PDB entry 1O7Z | X-ray diffraction, 1.92 A resolution | chains A and B

Chain A (and B):
Name: Small inducible cytokine B10
Notes: chain B of this document is another copy of the same molecule, construct and numbering; everything in this record applies to it too
UniProt: P02778 (SZ10_HUMAN); residues 1-77 here correspond to UniProt positions 22-98 (UniProt number = residue number + 21)
Amino-acid sequence (77 residues; each row starts with the number of its first residue):
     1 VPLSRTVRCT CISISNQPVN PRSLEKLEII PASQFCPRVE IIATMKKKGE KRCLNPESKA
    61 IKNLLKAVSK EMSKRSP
Not modelled in the structure: 1-8, 70-77 (chain B: 1-8, 65-77)
Cystine bridges: Cys9-Cys36, Cys11-Cys53
Differences from the reference sequence: conflict Met72 (Arg93 in P02778)
UniProt features mapped onto this chain:
  - modified residue: Arg5 (Citrulline)
From the paper describing this entry:
  - self-association interface (contacts with another copy of this molecule); pairs are residue here / residue on that copy: Thr10-Lys51, Leu27, Ile29

How chain A and chain B interact:
Residue-residue contacts - 18 pairs, chain A then chain B:
  Leu24(A) - Pro31(B)
  Glu25(A) - Ile30(B)
  Glu25(A) - Pro31(B)
  Lys26(A) - Glu28(B)  salt bridge
  Lys26(A) - Ile29(B)
  Lys26(A) - Ile30(B)
  Leu27(A) - Leu27(B)
  Leu27(A) - Glu28(B)
  Leu27(A) - Ile29(B)  hydrogen bond (backbone-backbone)
  Glu28(A) - Lys26(B)  salt bridge
  Glu28(A) - Leu27(B)
  Ile29(A) - Lys26(B)
  Ile29(A) - Leu27(B)  hydrogen bond (backbone-backbone)
  Ile30(A) - Glu25(B)
  Pro31(A) - Leu24(B)  hydrophobic
  Pro31(A) - Glu25(B)
  Val68(A) - Ile29(B)  hydrophobic
  Val68(A) - Val39(B)  hydrophobic

In short:
The chain A/chain B interface involves 9 residues from each chain, with 2 hydrogen bonds and 2 salt bridges.
Among the polar pairs are Lys26(A)-Glu28(B) and Leu27(A)-Ile29(B). From the paper: a self-association
interface involving Thr10(A), Leu27(A) and Ile29(A) among others.
Both chains are Small inducible cytokine B10. Entry 1O7Z (Crystal structure of IP-10 T-form) was determined by
X-ray diffraction (same publication as 1O7Y and 1O80).
